8EOT - chains T and C of the 9 polymer chains in the assembly; structure by electron microscopy, 3.30 A resolution.

[Chain T]
Molecule: 40-nt DNA strand
Sequence (40 nucleotides; each row starts with the number of its first residue):
     1 CGGCAGTCGCCGTGTACCTCTCCATGAGCAGCATGCGCCC
Disordered / not traced: 34-40

[Chain C]
Name: DNA-directed RNA polymerase subunit beta
From: Mycobacterium tuberculosis H37Rv
Notes: EC 2.7.7.6
Reference sequence: P9WGY9 (RPOB_MYCTU); residue numbers follow UniProt; this construct covers 1-1178
Chain sequence (1178 residues; row label = number of the first residue in the row):
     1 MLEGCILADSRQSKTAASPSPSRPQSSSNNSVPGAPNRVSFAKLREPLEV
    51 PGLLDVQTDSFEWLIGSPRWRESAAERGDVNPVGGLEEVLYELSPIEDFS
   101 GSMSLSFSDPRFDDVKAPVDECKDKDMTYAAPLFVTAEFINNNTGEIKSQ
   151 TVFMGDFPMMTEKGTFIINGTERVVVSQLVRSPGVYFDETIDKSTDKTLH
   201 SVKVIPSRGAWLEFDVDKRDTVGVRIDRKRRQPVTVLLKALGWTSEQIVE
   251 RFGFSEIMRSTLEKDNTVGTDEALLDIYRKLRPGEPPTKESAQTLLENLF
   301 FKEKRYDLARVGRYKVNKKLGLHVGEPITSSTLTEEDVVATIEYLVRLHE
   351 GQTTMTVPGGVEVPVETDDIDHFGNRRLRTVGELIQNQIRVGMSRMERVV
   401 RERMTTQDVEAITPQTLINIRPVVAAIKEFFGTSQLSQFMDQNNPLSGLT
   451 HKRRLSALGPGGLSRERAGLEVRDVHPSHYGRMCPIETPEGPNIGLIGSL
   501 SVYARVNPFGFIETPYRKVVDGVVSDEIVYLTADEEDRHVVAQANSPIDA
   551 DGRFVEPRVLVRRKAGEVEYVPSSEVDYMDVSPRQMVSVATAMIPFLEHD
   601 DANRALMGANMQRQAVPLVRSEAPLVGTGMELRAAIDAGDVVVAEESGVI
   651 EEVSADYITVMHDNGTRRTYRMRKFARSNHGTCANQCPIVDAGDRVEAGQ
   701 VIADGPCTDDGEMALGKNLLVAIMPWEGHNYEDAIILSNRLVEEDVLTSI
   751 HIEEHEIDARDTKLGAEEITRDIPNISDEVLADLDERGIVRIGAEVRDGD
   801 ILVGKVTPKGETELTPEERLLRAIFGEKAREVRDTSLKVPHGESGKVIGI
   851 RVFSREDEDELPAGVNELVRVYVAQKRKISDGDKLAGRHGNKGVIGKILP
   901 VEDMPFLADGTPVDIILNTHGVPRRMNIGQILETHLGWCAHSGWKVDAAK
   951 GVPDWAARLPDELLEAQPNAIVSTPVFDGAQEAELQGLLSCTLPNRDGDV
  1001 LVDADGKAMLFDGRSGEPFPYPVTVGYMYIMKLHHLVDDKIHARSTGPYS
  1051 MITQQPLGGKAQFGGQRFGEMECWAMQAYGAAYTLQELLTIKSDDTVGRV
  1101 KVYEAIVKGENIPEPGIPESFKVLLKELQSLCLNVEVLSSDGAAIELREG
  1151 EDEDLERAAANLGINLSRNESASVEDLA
Disordered / not traced: 1-29, 811-828, 1170-1178
UniProt features mapped onto this chain:
  - natural variant: Val-423 (V423A: In strain: vr1), Leu-436 (L436P: In strain: vr2), Ser-437 (S437T: In strain: vr3), Gln-438 to Asp-441 (sequence variant, change not given here; In strain: RJ49), Gln-438 (Q438L: In strain: vr4), Phe-439 (F439V: In strain: RJ37), Met-440 to Asn-443 (deletion: In strain: RJ55), Asp-441 (D441V: In strain: vr3), Leu-449 to Lys-452 (sequence variant, change not given here; In strain: RJ48), His-451 (H451D: In strain: vr5; H451L: In strain: SP28; H451N: In strain: vr6; H451P: In strain: vr8; H451Q: In strain: vr1; H451R: In strain: vr7), Ser-456 (S456L: In strain: vr11 and RJ37; S456Q: In strain: vr9; S456W: In strain: vr10), Leu-458 (L458P: In strain: vr12 and SP22)
  - mutagenesis: Glu-138 (E138R: Weakens interaction with TRCF and CarD), Ile-147 (I147A: Weakens interaction with TRCF and CarD), Lys-148 (K148A: Does not affect association with TRCF, but weakens interaction with CarD), Ser-149 (S149A: Does not affect association with TRCF, but weakens interaction with CarD)

[How chain T and chain C interact]
Residue-residue contacts (12):
  DT13(T) / Arg-467(C)  base contact
  DA16(T) / Arg-1067(C)  salt bridge to the phosphate
  DA16(T) / Gly-1069(C)  phosphate contact
  DC17(T) / Gln-1066(C)  sugar contact
  DC17(T) / Arg-1067(C)  phosphate contact
  DC18(T) / Gly-1059(C)  phosphate contact
  DC18(T) / Lys-1060(C)  hydrogen bond to the phosphate
  DT21(T) / Arg-173(C)  phosphate contact
  DC22(T) / Asn-169(C)  hydrogen bond to the phosphate
  DC23(T) / Lys-428(C)  salt bridge to the phosphate
  DG26(T) / Arg-421(C)  salt bridge to the phosphate
  DA27(T) / Arg-421(C)  salt bridge to the phosphate
Other interface residues (no listed pair), chain T (10 interface residues in all): DC20
Other interface residues (no listed pair), chain C (15 interface residues in all): Ile-168, Thr-171, Arg-403, Phe-439, Gly-1065

[Summary]
10 residues of chain T face 15 of chain C across their interface, with 2 hydrogen bonds and 4 salt bridges.
Polar pairs include DC18(T)/Lys-1060(C), DC22(T)/Asn-169(C) and DA16(T)/Arg-1067(C). From UniProt: 4
mutagenesis sites on chain C.
Chain T is a 40-nt DNA strand and chain C is DNA-directed RNA polymerase subunit beta (Mycobacterium
tuberculosis H37Rv); the structure, M. tuberculosis RNAP elongation complex with NusG, was determined by
electron microscopy, deposited together with 8EHQ, 8EJ3, 8EOE, 8EOF, 8EOS and 8EXY.
